PDB entry 8ICS | X-ray diffraction, 2.90 A resolution | chains P and A of the 3 polymer chains in the assembly

# Chain P
Molecule: 7-nt DNA strand
Sequence (7 nucleotides; each row starts with the number of its first residue):
     1 TCTAATG
Metal / ion sites: Na+: DT6 (shared with Thr101(A), Val103(A), Ile106(A) of chain A); Mn2+: DG7 (shared with Asp192(A) of chain A)

# Chain A
Protein: Protein (DNA polymerase beta (e.c.2.7.7.7))
Source organism: Homo sapiens
Reference sequence: P06746 (DPOB_HUMAN); residues 2-335 here correspond to UniProt positions 1-334 (UniProt number = residue number - 1)
Chain sequence (335 residues; row label = number of the first residue in the row):
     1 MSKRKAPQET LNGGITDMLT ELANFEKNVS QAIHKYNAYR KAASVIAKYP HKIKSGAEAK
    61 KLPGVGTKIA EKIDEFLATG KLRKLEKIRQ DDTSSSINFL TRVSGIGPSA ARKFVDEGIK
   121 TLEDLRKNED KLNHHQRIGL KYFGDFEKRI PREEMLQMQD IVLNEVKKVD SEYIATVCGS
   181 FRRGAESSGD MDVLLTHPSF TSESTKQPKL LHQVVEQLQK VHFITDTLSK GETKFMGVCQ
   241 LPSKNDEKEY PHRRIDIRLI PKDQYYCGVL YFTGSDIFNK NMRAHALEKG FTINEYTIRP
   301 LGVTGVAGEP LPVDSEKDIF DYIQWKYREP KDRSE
Not modelled in the structure: 1-8
Swiss-Prot annotation at these positions:
  - binding site (K(+)): Lys61
  - binding site (Na(+)): Lys61
Metal / ion sites: Na+ site 1 near Leu62 (its only coordinating residue here); Na+ site 2: Thr101, Val103, Ile106 (shared with DT6(P) of chain P); Mn2+ site 1: Asp190 (together with 2'-deoxycytidine-5'-triphosphate); Mn2+ site 2: Asp192 (shared with DG7(P) of chain P)
Small-molecule neighbours: 2'-deoxycytidine-5'-triphosphate: Arg149, Gly179, Ser180, Arg183, Ser187, Ser188, Gly189, Asp190, Asp192, Tyr271, Phe272

# How chain P and chain A interact
Contacting residue pairs - 15 pairs, chain P then chain A:
  DA4(P) - Ser109(A)  phosphate contact
  DA5(P) - Gly105(A)  sugar contact
  DA5(P) - Gly107(A)  hydrogen bond to the phosphate
  DA5(P) - Pro108(A)  phosphate contact
  DA5(P) - Ser109(A)  hydrogen bond to the phosphate
  DA5(P) - Ala110(A)  hydrogen bond to the phosphate
  DT6(P) - Val103(A)  phosphate contact
  DT6(P) - Ser104(A)  phosphate contact
  DT6(P) - Gly105(A)  hydrogen bond to the phosphate
  DT6(P) - Ile106(A)  hydrogen bond to the phosphate
  DT6(P) - Lys234(A)  base contact
  DG7(P) - Ser104(A)  phosphate contact
  DG7(P) - Asp192(A)  phosphate contact
  DG7(P) - Arg254(A)  salt bridge to the phosphate
  DG7(P) - Asp256(A)  sugar contact
Also at the interface, not in a pair above, chain A (16 interface residues in all): Thr101, His135, Asp190, Met236

# Summary
4 residues of chain P face 16 of chain A across their interface; the contacts include 5 hydrogen bonds and 1
salt bridge. Polar pairs include DA5(P)-Gly107(A), DA5(P)-Ser109(A) and DA5(P)-Ala110(A). Chain A binds
2'-deoxycytidine-5'-triphosphate.
Chain P is a 7-nt DNA strand and chain A is Protein (DNA polymerase beta (e.c.2.7.7.7)) (Homo sapiens); the
structure, DNA polymerase beta (pol B) (e.c.2.7.7.7) complexed with seven base pairs of DNA; soaked in the
..., was determined by X-ray diffraction together with 1ZQT, 7ICE, 7ICF, 7ICG, 7ICH, 7ICI and 39 further
entries from the same study.
